PDB entry 6BNT | X-ray diffraction, 3.20 A resolution | chains A and B

[Chain A]
Molecule: AP-2 complex subunit mu
Source organism: Homo sapiens
Notes: fragment: C-terminal domain
Reference sequence: Q96CW1 (AP2M1_HUMAN), isoform Q96CW1-2; residues 160-435 here correspond to UniProt positions 158-433 (UniProt number = residue number - 2)
Sequence (315 residues; row label = number of the first residue in the row):
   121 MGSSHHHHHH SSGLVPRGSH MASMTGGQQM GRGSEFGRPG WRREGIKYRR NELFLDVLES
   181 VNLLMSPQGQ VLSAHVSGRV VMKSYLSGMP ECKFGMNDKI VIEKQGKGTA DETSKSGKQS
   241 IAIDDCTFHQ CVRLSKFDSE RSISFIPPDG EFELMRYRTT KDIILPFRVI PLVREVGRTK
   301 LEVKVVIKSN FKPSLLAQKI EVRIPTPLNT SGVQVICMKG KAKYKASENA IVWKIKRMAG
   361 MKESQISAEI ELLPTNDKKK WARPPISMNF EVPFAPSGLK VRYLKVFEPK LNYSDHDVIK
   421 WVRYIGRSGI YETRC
Disordered / not traced: 121-160, 219-239, 256-259
Construct notes: expression tag (121-159)

[Chain B]
Molecule: Insulin receptor substrate 1
Source organism: Homo sapiens
Reference sequence: P35568 (IRS1_HUMAN); residue numbers follow UniProt; this construct covers 607-620
Sequence (15 residues; each row starts with the number of its first residue):
   606 CHTDDGYMPM SPGVA
Disordered / not traced: 606-609, 617-620
Construct notes: expression tag (606)
Modified positions: Ser616 (phosphoserine; SEP)
Swiss-Prot annotation at these positions:
  - motif: Tyr612 to Met615 (YXXM motif 3)
  - modified residue: Tyr612 (Phosphotyrosine), Ser616 (Phosphoserine)
  - natural variant: Thr608 (T608R: May contribute to insulin resistance by impairing metabolic signaling through PI3K-dependent pathways)
  - mutagenesis: Tyr612 (Y612F: Induces IRS1 degradation)
Reported in the primary citation:
  - post-translational modification sites: Ser616
  - post-translational modification sites: Tyr612 (proposed by the authors, not directly observed)
  - mutagenesis - Y612A/M615A: abolished binding to AP-2 complex subunit mu (chain A)

[Interface between chain A and chain B]
Pairs across the interface (18; chain A residue first):
  Phe174(A) with Tyr612(B), hydrophobic
  Leu175(A) with Tyr612(B); Met615(B), hydrophobic
  Asp176(A) with Tyr612(B), hydrogen bond
  Lys203(A) with Tyr612(B)
  Val401(A) with Met615(B), hydrophobic
  Leu404(A) with Met615(B), hydrophobic
  Lys420(A) with Pro614(B); Met615(B), hydrogen bond (backbone-backbone)
  Trp421(A) with Tyr612(B), hydrophobic; Met613(B); Pro614(B)
  Val422(A) with Tyr612(B); Met613(B), hydrogen bond (backbone-backbone); Met615(B), hydrophobic
  Arg423(A) with Gly611(B); Tyr612(B), hydrogen bond
  Tyr424(A) with Met613(B), hydrophobic
Interface residues without a listed pair, chain A (12 interface residues in all): Tyr403
Interface residues without a listed pair, chain B (6 interface residues in all): Asp610
The authors on this interface:
  - specific contacts: Asp176(A)-Tyr612(B) (hydrogen bond)
  - interface residues, chain B: Tyr612(B), Met615(B)

[Overview]
Chain A and chain B form an interface of 12 and 6 residues respectively; the contacts include 4 hydrogen
bonds. Polar pairs include Asp176(A)-Tyr612(B), Arg423(A)-Tyr612(B) and Lys420(A)-Met615(B). The authors
report a hydrogen bond between Asp176(A) and Tyr612(B). The paper reports that Y612A/M615A of chain B abolish
binding to AP-2 complex subunit mu (chain A); interface residues Tyr612(B) and Met615(B).
Here chain A is AP-2 complex subunit mu and chain B is Insulin receptor substrate 1, both from Homo sapiens.
Entry 6BNT (Crystal structure of AP2 mu1 adaptin C-terminal domain with IRS-1 peptide) was determined by X-ray
diffraction.
